PDB entry 7W7B | X-ray diffraction, 3.00 A resolution | chains A and C of the 4 polymer chains in the assembly

== Chain A (and C) ==
Name: Putative ABC transport system, ATP-binding protein
Source organism: Corynebacterium diphtheriae NCTC 13129
Notes: chain C of this document is another copy of the same molecule, construct and numbering; everything in this record applies to it too
Reference sequence: Q6NEF2 (Q6NEF2_CORDI); residue numbers follow UniProt; this construct covers 1-221
Chain sequence (231 residues; numbered 1 to 231; the number before each row is that of its first residue):
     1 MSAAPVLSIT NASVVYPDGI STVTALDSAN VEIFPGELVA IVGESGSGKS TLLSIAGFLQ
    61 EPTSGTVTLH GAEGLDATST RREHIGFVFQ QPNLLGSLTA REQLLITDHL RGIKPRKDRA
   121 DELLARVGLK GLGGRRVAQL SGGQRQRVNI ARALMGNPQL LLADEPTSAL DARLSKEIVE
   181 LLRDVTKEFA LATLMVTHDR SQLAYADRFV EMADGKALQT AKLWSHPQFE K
Not modelled in the structure: 1-2, 219-231 (chain C: 1-2, 221-231)
Differences from the reference sequence: expression tag (222-231)
Reported in the primary citation:
  - mutagenesis - K49A (3 h), G143A (3 h), E165Q (3 h): decreased growth in response to heme
  - mutagenesis - K49A, G143A, E165Q: abolished catalytic activity
  - mutagenesis - K49A: decreased binding to ATP

== Interface between chain A and chain C ==
Pairs across the interface (32; chain A residue first):
  Asp18(A) with Ser141(C); Gly142(C), hydrogen bond (side chain-backbone)
  Gly19(A) with Ala138(C); Leu140(C)
  Ile20(A) with Arg135(C); Gln139(C)
  Glu44(A) with Asp199(C)
  Ser45(A) with Thr167(C); Ser168(C); Leu170(C)
  Gly46(A) with Ser168(C); Leu170(C); Asp171(C)
  Arg135(A) with Ile20(C)
  Ala138(A) with Gly19(C)
  Gln139(A) with Ile20(C)
  Leu140(A) with Gly19(C)
  Ser141(A) with Asp18(C), hydrogen bond
  Gly142(A) with Asp18(C), hydrogen bond (backbone-side chain)
  Thr167(A) with Ser45(C)
  Ser168(A) with Ser45(C); Gly46(C)
  Leu170(A) with Ser45(C); Gly46(C)
  Asp171(A) with Gly46(C); Asp214(C)
  Ala172(A) with Asp214(C), hydrogen bond (backbone-side chain)
  His198(A) with Glu44(C); His198(C), hydrogen bond
  Asp199(A) with Glu44(C), hydrogen bond (backbone-side chain)
  Asp214(A) with Asp171(C); Ala172(C), hydrogen bond (side chain-backbone)
Also at the interface, not in a pair above, chain A (21 interface residues in all): Ala169
Also at the interface, not in a pair above, chain C (23 interface residues in all): Ala169, Arg173, Arg200

== Summary ==
21 residues of chain A and 23 residues of chain C are in contact, with 7 hydrogen bonds. Polar contacts
include Asp18(A)-Gly142(C), Ser141(A)-Asp18(C) and Ala172(A)-Asp214(C). The paper reports that K49A, G143A and
E165Q of chain A reduce growth in response to heme; K49A, G143A and E165Q of chain A abolish catalytic
activity.
Both chains are Putative ABC transport system, ATP-binding protein (Corynebacterium diphtheriae NCTC 13129).
Entry 7W7B (Heme exporter HrtBA in complex with protoporphyrin IX containing manganese(III), high resolution
data) was determined by X-ray diffraction together with 7W78, 7W79, 7W7A, 7W7C and 7W7D from the same study.
